9G26 - chains M and N of the 17 polymer chains in the assembly; structure by electron microscopy, 3.40 A resolution.

== Chain M ==
Protein: DNA-directed RNA polymerase I subunit RPA49
Source organism: Saccharomyces cerevisiae
UniProtKB: Q01080 (RPA49_YEAST); numbering as in UniProt (aligned over 1-415)
Chain sequence (415 residues; row label = number of the first residue in the row):
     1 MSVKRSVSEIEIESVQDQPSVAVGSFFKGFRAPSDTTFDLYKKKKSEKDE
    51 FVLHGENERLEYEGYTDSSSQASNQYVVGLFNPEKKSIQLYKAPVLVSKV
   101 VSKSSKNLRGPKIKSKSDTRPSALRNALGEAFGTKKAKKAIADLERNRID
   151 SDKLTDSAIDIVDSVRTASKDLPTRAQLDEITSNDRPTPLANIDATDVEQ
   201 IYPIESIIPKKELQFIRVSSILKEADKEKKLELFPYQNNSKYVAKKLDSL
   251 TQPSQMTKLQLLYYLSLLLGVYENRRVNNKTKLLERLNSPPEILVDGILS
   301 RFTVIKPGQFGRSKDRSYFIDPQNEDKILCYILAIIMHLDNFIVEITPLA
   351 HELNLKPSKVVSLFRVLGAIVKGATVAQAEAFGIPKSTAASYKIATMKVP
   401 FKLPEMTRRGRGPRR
Unresolved in the structure: 1-7, 116-415
UniProt features mapped onto this chain:
  - modified residue (Phosphoserine): Ser34, Ser151
  - mutagenesis: Glu325 to Asp326 (No effect on DNA binding), Lys356 (K356A: Loss of DNA binding; when associated with A-358), Ser358 (S358A: Loss of DNA binding; when associated with A-356), Lys359 (K359A: Loss of DNA binding), Arg365 (R365A: Loss of DNA binding), Lys393 (K393A: Loss of DNA binding)

== Chain N ==
Protein: DNA-directed RNA polymerase I subunit RPA34
Source organism: Saccharomyces cerevisiae
UniProtKB: P47006 (RPA34_YEAST); residues 1-233 here = UniProt positions 1-233
Chain sequence (233 residues; row label = number of the first residue in the row):
     1 MSKLSKDYVSDSDSDDEVISNEFSIPDGFKKCKHLKNFPLNGDNKKKAKQ
    51 QQVWLIKFPSNVDISKLKSLPVDFESSTTMTIDKHDYKIMDDTDIESSLT
   101 QDNLSNMTLLVPSESKESLKIASTAKDNAPLQFDKVFSVSETAKIPAIDY
   151 SKVRVPRKDVPKVEGLKLEHFATGYDAEDFHVAEEVKENKKEPKKRSHHD
   201 DEEESSEKKKKKKEKREKREKKDKKDKKKKHRD
Unresolved in the structure: 1-23, 42-48, 68-73, 176-233
UniProt features mapped onto this chain:
  - modified residue (Phosphoserine): Ser10, Ser12, Ser14, Ser60

== How chain M and chain N interact ==
Residue-residue contacts (91; chain M residue first):
  Ser8(M) with Phe74(N); Glu75(N), hydrogen bond (backbone-side chain)
  Ile10(M) with Trp54(N), hydrophobic
  Ile12(M) with Leu67(N)
  Val15(M) with Ile64(N)
  Gln16(M) with Lys36(N)
  Gln18(M) with Lys36(N)
  Pro19(M) with Leu35(N)
  Ser20(M) with Lys36(N), hydrogen bond (side chain-backbone); Pro112(N)
  Val21(M) with Phe38(N), hydrophobic; Leu110(N)
  Ala22(M) with Thr108(N); Leu110(N), hydrogen bond (backbone-backbone)
  Val23(M) with Thr108(N)
  Gly24(M) with Asn106(N); Met107(N); Thr108(N), hydrogen bond (backbone-backbone)
  Ser25(M) with Asn106(N)
  Phe26(M) with Thr108(N)
  Lys28(M) with Leu104(N); Ser105(N)
  Gly29(M) with Leu104(N)
  Phe30(M) with Pro130(N)
  Arg31(M) with Asn128(N); Ala129(N)
  Ala32(M) with Ile121(N), hydrophobic; Asn128(N)
  Ser34(M) with Lys120(N), hydrogen bond (backbone-side chain)
  Thr36(M) with Lys120(N), hydrogen bond (backbone-side chain)
  Thr37(M) with Ser118(N); Leu119(N); Lys120(N)
  Phe38(M) with Leu110(N), hydrophobic; Ser118(N), hydrogen bond (backbone-side chain); Leu119(N), hydrogen bond (backbone-backbone)
  Asp39(M) with Lys31(N); Ser118(N), hydrogen bond
  Leu40(M) with Lys31(N); Leu119(N), hydrophobic
  Tyr41(M) with Ser24(N), hydrogen bond (side chain-backbone); Ile25(N); Pro26(N); Phe29(N), hydrophobic; Lys30(N); Lys31(N)
  Lys42(M) with Gly28(N); Phe29(N); Lys30(N), hydrogen bond (backbone-backbone); Cys32(N)
  Lys43(M) with Gly28(N); Phe29(N)
  Lys44(M) with Gly28(N), hydrogen bond (backbone-backbone)
  Val52(M) with Phe29(N), hydrophobic
  His54(M) with Ser24(N)
  Gln71(M) with Ser60(N)
  Ser73(M) with Pro59(N); Ser60(N), hydrogen bond (backbone-backbone)
  Asn74(M) with Lys57(N); Phe58(N); Pro59(N); Ser60(N), hydrogen bond (backbone-side chain)
  Gln75(M) with Lys57(N); Phe58(N), hydrogen bond (backbone-backbone); Pro59(N); Ser60(N); Val62(N)
  Tyr76(M) with Ile56(N); Lys57(N)
  Val77(M) with Leu55(N); Ile56(N), hydrogen bond (backbone-backbone); Phe58(N), hydrophobic; Ile64(N), hydrophobic
  Val78(M) with Trp54(N); Phe133(N), hydrophobic
  Gly79(M) with Val53(N); Trp54(N), hydrogen bond (backbone-backbone)
  Leu80(M) with Gln52(N)
  Phe81(M) with Gln51(N); Gln52(N), hydrogen bond (backbone-backbone); Trp54(N), hydrophobic
  Pro83(M) with Lys49(N); Gln50(N); Gln52(N)
  Glu84(M) with Lys49(N)
  Ile88(M) with Trp54(N), hydrophobic
  Leu90(M) with Ile64(N), hydrophobic
  Tyr91(M) with Asn37(N), hydrogen bond (side chain-backbone); Phe38(N), hydrophobic; Pro39(N)
  Lys92(M) with Ile64(N)
Also at the interface, not in a pair above, chain M (54 interface residues in all): Glu11, Phe27, Asp35, Glu50, Phe51, Ala72, Asn82
Also at the interface, not in a pair above, chain N (48 interface residues in all): His34, Ser65, Leu109

== In short ==
Chain M and chain N form an interface of 54 and 48 residues respectively, with 19 hydrogen bonds. Among the
polar pairs are Ser8(M)-Glu75(N), Ser20(M)-Lys36(N) and Ser34(M)-Lys120(N). Curated annotation (UniProt) lists
7 mutagenesis sites on chain M.
Chain M is DNA-directed RNA polymerase I subunit RPA49 and chain N is DNA-directed RNA polymerase I subunit
RPA34, both from Saccharomyces cerevisiae; the structure, Yeast RNA polymerase I elongation complex stalled by
an apurinic site, closed state, was determined by electron microscopy, deposited together with 9G1V, 9G1X,
9G23, 9G24, 9G27, 9G29, 9G2B and 9G2C.
